Entry 5OAW (X-ray diffraction, 2.34 A resolution); this record covers chain A.

Chain A:
Protein: Phosphoacetylglucosamine mutase
From: Aspergillus lentulus
Notes: EC 5.4.2.3
UniProt: A0A0S7E9S6 (A0A0S7E9S6_9EURO); numbering as in UniProt (aligned over 1-549)
Sequence (549 residues; row label = number of the first residue in the row):
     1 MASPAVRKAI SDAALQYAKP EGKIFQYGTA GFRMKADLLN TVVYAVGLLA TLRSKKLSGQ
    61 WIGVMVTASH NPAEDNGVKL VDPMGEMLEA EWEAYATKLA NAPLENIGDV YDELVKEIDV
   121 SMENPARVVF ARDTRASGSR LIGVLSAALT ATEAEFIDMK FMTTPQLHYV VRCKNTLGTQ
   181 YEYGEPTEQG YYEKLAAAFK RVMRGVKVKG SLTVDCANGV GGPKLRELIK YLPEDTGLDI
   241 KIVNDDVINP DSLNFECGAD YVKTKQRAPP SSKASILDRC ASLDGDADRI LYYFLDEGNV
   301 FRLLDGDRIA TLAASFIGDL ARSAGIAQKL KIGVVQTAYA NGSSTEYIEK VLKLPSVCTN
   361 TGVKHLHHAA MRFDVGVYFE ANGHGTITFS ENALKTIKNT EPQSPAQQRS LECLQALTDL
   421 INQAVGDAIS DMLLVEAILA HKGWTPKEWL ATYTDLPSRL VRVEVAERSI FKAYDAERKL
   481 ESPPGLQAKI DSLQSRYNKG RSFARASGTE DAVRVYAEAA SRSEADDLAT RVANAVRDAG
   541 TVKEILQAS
Disordered / not traced: 1, 15, 21, 106-108, 406, 542-549
Construct notes: conflict Lys35 (Arg in A0A0S7E9S6), Ile142 (Val in A0A0S7E9S6), Phe161 (Tyr in A0A0S7E9S6), Ile276 (Val in A0A0S7E9S6), Leu291 (Val in A0A0S7E9S6), Met371 (Leu in A0A0S7E9S6), Glu467 (Asp in A0A0S7E9S6)
Modified residues: Ser69 (phosphoserine; SEP)
Bound ions: Mg2+: Ser69, Asp284, Asp286, Asp288
Residues lining bound ligands: N-acetyl-D-glucosamine-6-phosphate (16G; 2-acetamido-2-deoxy-6-O-phosphono-alpha-D-glucopyranose): Thr29, Met87, Thr361, Gly362, Val363, Glu380, Asn382, Arg505, Ser507, Gly508, Thr509, Glu510, Arg514
What the authors report for this chain:
  - catalytic residues: Ser69
  - post-translational modification sites: Ser69
  - mutagenesis - S69A: abolished catalytic activity
  - mutagenesis - S507A: unchanged catalytic activity
  - binding site for N-acetyl-D-glucosamine-6-phosphate: Val363, Glu380, Arg505, Ser507, Gly508, Thr509, Arg514
  - contacts within the chain: Arg33-Ser69 (hydrogen bond), Ser69-His70 (hydrogen bond), Ser69-Arg289 (hydrogen bond)
  - Mg2+ coordination: Ser69, Asp284, Asp286, Asp288
  - conformationally variable residues (side-chain flip): His384

Summary:
Ligands of chain A: N-acetyl-D-glucosamine-6-phosphate. Ser69, Asp284, Asp286 and Asp288 coordinate Mg2+. From
the paper: the catalytic residue Ser69; S69A abolishes catalytic activity.
Chain A is Phosphoacetylglucosamine mutase (Aspergillus lentulus); the structure, Crystal structure of
Aspergillus fumigatus N-acetylphosphoglucosamine mutase in complex with GlcNAc-6P and magnesium, was
determined by X-ray diffraction, deposited together with 5O9X.
